PDB entry 6TDU | electron microscopy, 4.32 A resolution (low resolution: residue-level contacts below are approximate; hydrogen-bond / salt-bridge calls are withheld) | chains AA and AJ of the 88 polymer chains in the assembly

[Chain AA]
Name: ATP synthase subunit alpha
Source organism: Euglena gracilis
Chain sequence (561 residues; row label = number of the first residue in the row):
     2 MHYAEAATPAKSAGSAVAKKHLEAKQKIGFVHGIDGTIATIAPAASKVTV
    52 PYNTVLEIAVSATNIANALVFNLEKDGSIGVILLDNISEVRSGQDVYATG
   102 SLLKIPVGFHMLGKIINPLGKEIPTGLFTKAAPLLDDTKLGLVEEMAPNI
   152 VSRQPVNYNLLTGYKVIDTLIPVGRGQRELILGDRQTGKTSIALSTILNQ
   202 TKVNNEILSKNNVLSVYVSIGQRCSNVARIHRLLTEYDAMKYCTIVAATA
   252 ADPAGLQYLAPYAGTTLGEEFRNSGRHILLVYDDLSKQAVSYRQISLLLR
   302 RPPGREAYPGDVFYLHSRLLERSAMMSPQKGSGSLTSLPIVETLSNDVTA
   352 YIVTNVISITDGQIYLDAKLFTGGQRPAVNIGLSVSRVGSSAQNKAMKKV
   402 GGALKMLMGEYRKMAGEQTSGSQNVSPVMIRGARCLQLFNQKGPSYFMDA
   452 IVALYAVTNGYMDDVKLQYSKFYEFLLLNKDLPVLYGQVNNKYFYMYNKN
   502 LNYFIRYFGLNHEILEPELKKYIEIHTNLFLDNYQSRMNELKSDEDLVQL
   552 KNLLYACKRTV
Disordered / not traced: 2-25, 128-138
Ion coordination: Mg2+: T191 (together with ATP)
Small-molecule neighbours: ATP (adenosine-5'-triphosphate): D185, R186, Q187, T188, G189, K190, T191, S192, Q223, F372, R377, P378, Q442, K443

[Chain AJ]
Name: p18
Source organism: Euglena gracilis
Chain sequence (192 residues; each row starts with the number of its first residue):
     1 MQKLSRVVCNRLVRFHGTVAASAGGKRYDLFGYEVSVATGPFIEEIKKAQ
    51 FYDDAGEVIVKMNLANTPPDLQTYNAVLERILNCKSKRSQPVKGENKFAA
   101 MMDILEEMDARSGIKPNAESWGYVLKELVQAGDFRLGWVCIAGMKSLGIT
   151 PDQALVDANEANAAKAKAAGTDFPAYLKKAAPESFDTKAWGI
Disordered / not traced: 1-22

[Interface between chain AA and chain AJ]
Residue-residue contacts (102):
  I151(AA) with F31(AJ)
  V152(AA) with F31(AJ)
  R154(AA) with F31(AJ)
  Q155(AA) with L30(AJ)
  P156(AA) with L30(AJ)
  N158(AA) with R111(AJ)
  Y159(AA) with D103(AJ); E106(AJ); R111(AJ)
  N205(AA) with K87(AJ)
  N206(AA) with K87(AJ); K93(AJ); G94(AJ)
  E207(AA) with G94(AJ); N96(AJ); A99(AJ)
  I208(AA) with K87(AJ); A99(AJ); D103(AJ)
  L209(AA) with Y52(AJ); K87(AJ); A100(AJ); I104(AJ)
  S210(AA) with D53(AJ); K87(AJ)
  K211(AA) with I59(AJ); E107(AJ)
  N212(AA) with D103(AJ); E107(AJ)
  K242(AA) with R88(AJ)
  N274(AA) with L64(AJ)
  S275(AA) with V60(AJ)
  R277(AA) with E57(AJ); V60(AJ)
  P329(AA) with N63(AJ)
  Q330(AA) with N63(AJ); L64(AJ)
  K331(AA) with L64(AJ)
  G332(AA) with N63(AJ); L64(AJ)
  S333(AA) with N63(AJ)
  N395(AA) with E106(AJ)
  F473(AA) with F185(AJ); W190(AJ)
  L477(AA) with W190(AJ)
  N480(AA) with L177(AJ)
  K481(AA) with W190(AJ)
  D482(AA) with L177(AJ)
  V485(AA) with F173(AJ); L177(AJ)
  L486(AA) with L177(AJ); K178(AJ); K179(AJ); A180(AJ); A181(AJ)
  V490(AA) with F173(AJ)
  N492(AA) with R135(AJ)
  K493(AA) with R135(AJ); W138(AJ)
  Y494(AA) with R135(AJ); V139(AJ)
  Y496(AA) with R135(AJ); F173(AJ)
  Y498(AA) with R135(AJ); D172(AJ); F173(AJ); P174(AJ); Y176(AJ); L177(AJ)
  N499(AA) with D133(AJ); L136(AJ)
  N501(AA) with N96(AJ); F98(AJ); L136(AJ)
  Y504(AA) with A99(AJ); M102(AJ)
  F505(AA) with F98(AJ); M102(AJ); L136(AJ); V139(AJ)
  R507(AA) with E106(AJ)
  Y508(AA) with D109(AJ); P116(AJ)
  F509(AA) with W121(AJ)
  H513(AA) with S146(AJ)
  E514(AA) with S146(AJ)
  I515(AA) with A142(AJ)
  Y535(AA) with A181(AJ); W190(AJ)
  L542(AA) with F185(AJ)
  Q550(AA) with F185(AJ); D186(AJ)
  L551(AA) with F185(AJ)
  N553(AA) with T187(AJ)
  L554(AA) with F185(AJ); T187(AJ); W190(AJ); I192(AJ)
  A557(AA) with T187(AJ); I192(AJ)
  C558(AA) with I192(AJ)
  T561(AA) with I192(AJ)
Other interface residues (no listed pair), chain AA (65 interface residues in all): R176, G276, H278, S328, F476, L502, R538, M539
Other interface residues (no listed pair), chain AJ (59 interface residues in all): D29, Y33, G56, N66, I81, V92, E95, L105, C140, G143, L147, E183

[In short]
65 residues of chain AA face 59 of chain AJ across their interface. Chain AA binds ATP.
Chain AA is ATP synthase subunit alpha and chain AJ is p18, both from Euglena gracilis; the structure, Cryo-EM
structure of Euglena gracilis mitochondrial ATP synthase, full dimer, rotational states 1, was determined by
electron microscopy (same publication as 6TDV, 6TDW, 6TDX, 6TDY, 6TDZ and 6TE0).
